PDB entry 2CER | X-ray diffraction, 2.29 A resolution | chain A

# Chain A
Protein: Beta-glucosidase A
Organism: Sulfolobus solfataricus
Notes: EC 3.2.1.21
Reference sequence: P22498 (BGAL_SULSO); residue numbers follow UniProt; this construct covers 1-489
Chain sequence (489 residues; row label = number of the first residue in the row):
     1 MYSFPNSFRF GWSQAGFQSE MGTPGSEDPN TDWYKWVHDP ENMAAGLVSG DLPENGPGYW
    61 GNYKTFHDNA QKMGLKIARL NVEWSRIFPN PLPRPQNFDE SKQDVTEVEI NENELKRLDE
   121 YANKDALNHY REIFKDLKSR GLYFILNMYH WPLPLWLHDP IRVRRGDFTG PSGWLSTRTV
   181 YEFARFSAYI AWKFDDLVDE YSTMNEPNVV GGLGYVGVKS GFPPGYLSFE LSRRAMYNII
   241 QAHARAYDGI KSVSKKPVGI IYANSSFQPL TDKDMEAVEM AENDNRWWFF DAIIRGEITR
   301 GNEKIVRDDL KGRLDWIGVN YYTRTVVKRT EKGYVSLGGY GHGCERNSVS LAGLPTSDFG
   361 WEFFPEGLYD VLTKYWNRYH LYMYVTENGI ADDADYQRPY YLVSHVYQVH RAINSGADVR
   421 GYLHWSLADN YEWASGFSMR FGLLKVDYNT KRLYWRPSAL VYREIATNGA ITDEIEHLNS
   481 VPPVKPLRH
Ligand contacts: PGI ((5R,6R,7S,8S)-5-(hydroxymethyl)-2-(2-phenylethyl)-1,5,6,7,8,8a-hexahydroimidazo[1,2-a]pyridine-6,7,8-triol): Q18, H150, W151, N205, E206, V209, L213, F222, A263, N264, S265, N320, Y322, F359, W361, E387, W425, N430, E432, W433, F441
UniProt features mapped onto this chain:
  - active site: E206 (Proton donor), E387 (Nucleophile)
  - site (Not N6-methylated): K76, K102, K124, K138
  - modified residue (N6-methyllysine): K116, K135, K273, K311, K332

# Overview
Bound to chain A: compound PGI. From UniProt: active-site residues E206 and E387.
Chain A is Beta-glucosidase A (Sulfolobus solfataricus); the structure, Beta-glycosidase from Sulfolobus
solfataricus in complex with phenethyl-substituted glucoimidazole, was determined by X-ray diffraction (same
publication as 2CEQ, 2CES and 2CET).
